PDB entry 1BPW | X-ray diffraction, 2.80 A resolution | chains A and D of the 4 polymer chains in the assembly

# Chain A (and D)
Protein: Protein (ALDEHYDE dehydrogenase)
Source organism: Gadus callarias
Notes: EC 1.2.1.8; chain D of this document is another copy of the same molecule, construct and numbering; everything in this record applies to it too
Reference sequence: P56533 (BADH_GADCA); residues 1-503 here = UniProt positions 1-503
Amino-acid sequence (503 residues; each row starts with the number of its first residue):
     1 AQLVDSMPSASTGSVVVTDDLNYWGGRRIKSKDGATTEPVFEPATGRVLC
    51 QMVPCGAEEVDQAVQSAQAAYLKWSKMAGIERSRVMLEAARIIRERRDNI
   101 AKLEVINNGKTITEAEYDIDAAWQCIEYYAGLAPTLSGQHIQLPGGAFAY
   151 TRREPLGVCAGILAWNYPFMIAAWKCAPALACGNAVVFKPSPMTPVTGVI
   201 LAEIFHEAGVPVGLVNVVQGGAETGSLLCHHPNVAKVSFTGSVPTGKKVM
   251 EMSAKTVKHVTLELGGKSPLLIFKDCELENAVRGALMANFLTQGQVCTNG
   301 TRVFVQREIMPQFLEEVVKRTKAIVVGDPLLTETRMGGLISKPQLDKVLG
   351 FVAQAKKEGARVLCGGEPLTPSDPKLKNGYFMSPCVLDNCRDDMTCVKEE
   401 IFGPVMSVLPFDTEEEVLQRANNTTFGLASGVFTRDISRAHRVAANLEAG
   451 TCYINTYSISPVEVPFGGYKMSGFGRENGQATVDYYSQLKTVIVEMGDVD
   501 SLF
Swiss-Prot annotation at these positions:
  - active site: E263 (Proton acceptor), C297 (Nucleophile)
  - binding site (NAD(+)): K189, G241 to T245, E400
  - site: N166 (Transition state stabilizer)
Residues lining bound ligands: NAD (nicotinamide-adenine-dinucleotide): I162, L163, A164, W165, N166, K189, P190, S191, P192, G220, G221, A222, G225, S226, F239, T240, G241, S242, T245, K248, V249, M252, E263, L264, G265, G266, C297, E400, F402, L428, F466

# Interface between chain A and chain D
Contacting residue pairs (44; chain A residue first):
  A78(A) - L143(D)
  A78(A) - P144(D)
  I80(A) - P144(D)  hydrophobic
  E81(A) - P144(D)
  S137(A) - Q139(D)  hydrogen bond
  S137(A) - H140(D)
  S137(A) - I141(D)
  G138(A) - Q139(D)
  G138(A) - H140(D)  hydrogen bond (backbone-backbone)
  Q139(A) - S137(D)  hydrogen bond
  Q139(A) - G138(D)
  Q139(A) - H140(D)
  H140(A) - S137(D)
  H140(A) - G138(D)  hydrogen bond (backbone-backbone)
  H140(A) - Y150(D)
  H140(A) - T151(D)
  H140(A) - R152(D)
  I141(A) - S137(D)
  Q142(A) - R152(D)  hydrogen bond
  Q142(A) - R153(D)  hydrogen bond (side chain-backbone)
  L143(A) - A78(D)
  P144(A) - A78(D)
  P144(A) - I80(D)  hydrophobic
  P144(A) - E81(D)
  Y150(A) - H140(D)
  T151(A) - H140(D)
  R152(A) - H140(D)
  R152(A) - Q142(D)  hydrogen bond
  R153(A) - Q142(D)  hydrogen bond (backbone-side chain)
  R435(A) - R435(D)
  R435(A) - D436(D)  salt bridge
  R435(A) - I437(D)  hydrogen bond (backbone-backbone)
  R435(A) - S438(D)  hydrogen bond
  D436(A) - R435(D)  salt bridge
  I437(A) - R435(D)  hydrogen bond (backbone-backbone)
  I437(A) - I437(D)
  I437(A) - A440(D)  hydrophobic
  I437(A) - I454(D)  hydrophobic
  I437(A) - N455(D)
  S438(A) - R435(D)  hydrogen bond
  A440(A) - I437(D)  hydrophobic
  H441(A) - H441(D)  hydrogen bond
  I454(A) - I437(D)  hydrophobic
  N455(A) - I437(D)
Also at the interface, not in a pair above, chain A (26 interface residues in all): L136, G145, T434
Also at the interface, not in a pair above, chain D (25 interface residues in all): L136, G145

# In short
26 residues of chain A face 25 of chain D across their interface; the contacts include 13 hydrogen bonds and 2
salt bridges. Polar contacts include R435(A)-D436(D), S137(A)-Q139(D) and Q142(A)-R152(D). Ligands of chain A:
NAD.
Chain A and chain D are both Protein (ALDEHYDE dehydrogenase) (Gadus callarias); the structure, Betaine
aldehyde dehydrogenase from cod liver, was determined by X-ray diffraction (same publication as 1A4S).
